PDB entry 6B3D | X-ray diffraction, 2.27 A resolution | chains L and H

[Chain L]
Name: PGT128 Fab light chain
From: Homo sapiens
Notes: antibody fragment or engineered binder
Chain sequence (211 residues; numbered 1 to 212 plus 2 insertion-coded residues; 3 numbers in that range are skipped by the numbering (no residue carries them; nothing is unmodelled there); the number before each row is that of its first residue):
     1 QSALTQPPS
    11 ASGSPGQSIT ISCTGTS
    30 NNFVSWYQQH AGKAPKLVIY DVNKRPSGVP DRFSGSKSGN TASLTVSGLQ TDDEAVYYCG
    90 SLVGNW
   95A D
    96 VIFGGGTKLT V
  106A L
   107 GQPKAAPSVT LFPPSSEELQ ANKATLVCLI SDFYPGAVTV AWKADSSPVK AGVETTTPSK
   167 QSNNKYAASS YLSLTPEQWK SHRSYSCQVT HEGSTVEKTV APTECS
Unresolved in the structure: 1-2, 211-212
Disulfide bonds: Cys23-Cys88, Cys134-Cys193

[Chain H]
Name: PGT128 Fab heavy chain
From: Homo sapiens
Notes: antibody fragment or engineered binder
Chain sequence (239 residues; row label = number of the first residue in the row; a row labelled like 35A-35B holds insertion residues (35A, then the next letters in order)):
     1 EPQLQESGPT LVEASETLSL TCAVSGDSTA ACNSF
35A-35B WG
    36 WVRQPPGKGL EWVGSLS
52A-52F HCASYW
    53 NRGWTYHNPS LKSRLTLALD TPKNLVFLKL
   80A N
82B-82C SV
    83 TAADTATYYC ARFGGEVL
100A-100K RYTDWPKPAWV
   101 DLWGRGTLVT VSSASTKGPS VFPLAPSSKS TSGGTAALGC LVKDYFPEPV TVSWNSGALT
   161 SGVHTFPAVL QSSGLYSLSS VVTVPSSSLG TQTYICNVNH KPSNTKVDKR VEPKSCD
Unresolved in the structure: 129-130, 216-217
Disulfide bonds: Cys22-Cys92, Cys32-Cys52B, Cys140-Cys196
Modified residues: Glu1 (pyroglutamic acid; PCA)

[Chain L / chain H interface]
Residue-residue contacts - 68 pairs, chain L then chain H:
  Phe32(L) - Glu98(H)
  Phe32(L) - Lys100G(H)
  Phe32(L) - Ala100I(H)  hydrophobic
  Ser34(L) - Trp100J(H)
  Tyr36(L) - Trp100J(H)
  Tyr36(L) - Val100K(H)  hydrogen bond (side chain-backbone)
  Tyr36(L) - Trp103(H)
  Gln38(L) - Gln39(H)  hydrogen bond
  Gln38(L) - Tyr91(H)  hydrogen bond
  Ala43(L) - Tyr91(H)  hydrophobic
  Ala43(L) - Gly104(H)
  Ala43(L) - Arg105(H)
  Pro44(L) - Leu45(H)  hydrophobic
  Pro44(L) - Tyr91(H)
  Pro44(L) - Trp103(H)
  Leu46(L) - Val100K(H)
  Leu46(L) - Asp101(H)
  Tyr49(L) - Trp100J(H)  hydrophobic
  Asp50(L) - Trp100J(H)
  Tyr87(L) - Gln39(H)  hydrogen bond
  Tyr87(L) - Lys43(H)  hydrogen bond (side chain-backbone)
  Tyr87(L) - Gly44(H)
  Tyr87(L) - Leu45(H)  hydrophobic
  Leu91(L) - Lys100G(H)
  Leu91(L) - Pro100H(H)
  Leu91(L) - Ala100I(H)  hydrophobic
  Asn94(L) - Trp100E(H)  hydrogen bond (backbone-side chain)
  Trp95(L) - Trp47(H)
  Trp95(L) - Tyr58(H)
  Trp95(L) - Trp100E(H)
  Asp95A(L) - Trp47(H)
  Asp95A(L) - Pro61(H)
  Val96(L) - Trp47(H)
  Val96(L) - Pro100H(H)
  Phe98(L) - Leu45(H)
  Phe98(L) - Trp47(H)
  Phe118(L) - Leu124(H)
  Phe118(L) - Ala125(H)
  Phe118(L) - Ala137(H)
  Pro119(L) - Lys214(H)
  Ser121(L) - Phe122(H)
  Ser121(L) - Pro123(H)
  Glu123(L) - Phe122(H)
  Glu123(L) - Pro123(H)
  Glu123(L) - Lys209(H)  salt bridge
  Glu124(L) - Phe122(H)
  Glu124(L) - Lys143(H)  salt bridge
  Lys129(L) - Lys143(H)
  Thr131(L) - Lys143(H)  hydrogen bond
  Leu135(L) - Phe166(H)  hydrophobic
  Leu135(L) - Ser179(H)
  Leu135(L) - Val181(H)  hydrophobic
  Glu160(L) - Val169(H)
  Glu160(L) - Leu170(H)
  Thr162(L) - Pro167(H)
  Thr162(L) - Val169(H)
  Thr163(L) - Gly42(H)
  Ser165(L) - His164(H)
  Ser165(L) - Pro167(H)
  Lys166(L) - His164(H)
  Gln167(L) - His164(H)
  Ala173(L) - His164(H)
  Ala173(L) - Phe166(H)  hydrophobic
  Ala174(L) - Phe166(H)
  Ser175(L) - Phe166(H)
  Tyr177(L) - Leu141(H)  hydrophobic
  Tyr177(L) - Leu178(H)
  Tyr177(L) - Ser179(H)  hydrogen bond
Also at the interface, not in a pair above, chain L (41 interface residues in all): Lys42, Lys45, Ser90, Thr116, Val133, Ile136, Ser168
Also at the interface, not in a pair above, chain H (45 interface residues in all): Val37, Glu46, His59, Pro100F, Leu138, Val163, Gln171, Ser172

[Overview]
Chain L and chain H form an interface of 41 and 45 residues respectively; the contacts include 8 hydrogen
bonds and 2 salt bridges. Polar contacts include Glu123(L)-Lys209(H), Glu124(L)-Lys143(H) and
Tyr36(L)-Val100K(H).
Chain L is PGT128 Fab light chain and chain H is PGT128 Fab heavy chain, both from Homo sapiens; the
structure, Crystal structure of anti-HIV antibody PGT128 in complex with a bacterially derived synthetic
mimetic of Man9, was determined by X-ray diffraction.
